Entry 8ZBF (X-ray diffraction, 2.80 A resolution); this record covers chains A and E of the 4 polymer chains in the assembly.

# Chain A
Name: Nucleoprotein
From: Severe acute respiratory syndrome coronavirus 2
Reference sequence: P0DTC9 (NCAP_SARS2); residues 41-174 here = UniProt positions 41-174
Chain sequence (135 residues; each row starts with the number of its first residue):
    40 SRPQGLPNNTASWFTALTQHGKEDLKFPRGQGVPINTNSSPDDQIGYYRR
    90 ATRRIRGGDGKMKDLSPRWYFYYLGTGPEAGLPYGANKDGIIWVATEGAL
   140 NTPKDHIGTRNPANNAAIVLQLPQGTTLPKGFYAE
Disordered / not traced: 40-47, 174
Differences from the reference sequence: expression tag (40)

# Chain E
Molecule: 40-nt DNA strand
Sequence (40 nucleotides; each row starts with the number of its first residue):
     1 GGATGTCACCGGATTGTCGAAAGAGTCATATGACACATCC

# How chain A and chain E interact
Contacting residue pairs (16):
  Ala50(A) - DT14(E)  base contact
  Ser51(A) - DT14(E)  hydrogen bond to the base
  Arg88(A) - DT14(E)  hydrogen bond to the base
  Ala90(A) - DT14(E)  base contact
  Arg92(A) - DC10(E)  hydrogen bond to the base
  Arg92(A) - DA13(E)  sugar contact
  Ile94(A) - DC10(E)  base contact
  Leu104(A) - DC10(E)  sugar contact
  Arg107(A) - DG11(E)  salt bridge to the phosphate
  Arg107(A) - DG12(E)  salt bridge to the phosphate
  Tyr109(A) - DA13(E)  hydrogen bond to the phosphate
  Tyr109(A) - DT14(E)  stacking on the base
  Tyr111(A) - DT14(E)  hydrogen bond to the base
  Arg149(A) - DT14(E)  phosphate contact
  Arg149(A) - DT15(E)  salt bridge to the phosphate
  Pro151(A) - DT15(E)  phosphate contact
Also at the interface, not in a pair above, chain A (13 interface residues in all): Thr57

# Summary
13 residues of chain A face 6 of chain E across their interface, with 5 hydrogen bonds, 3 salt bridges and 1
aromatic stacking contact. Polar pairs include Ser51(A)-DT14(E), Arg88(A)-DT14(E) and Arg92(A)-DC10(E).
Chain A is Nucleoprotein (Severe acute respiratory syndrome coronavirus 2) and chain E is a 40-nt DNA strand;
the structure, Crystal structure of the A58-T10 DNA aptamer in complex with SARS-CoV-2 N-NTD, was determined
by X-ray diffraction.
